PDB entry 2UWV | X-ray diffraction, 2.13 A resolution | chains L and M of the 3 polymer chains in the assembly

[Chain L]
Protein: Reaction center protein L chain
Organism: Rhodobacter sphaeroides
Reference sequence: P0C0Y8 (RCEL_RHOSH); residue numbers follow UniProt; this construct covers 1-281
Amino-acid sequence (281 residues; row label = number of the first residue in the row):
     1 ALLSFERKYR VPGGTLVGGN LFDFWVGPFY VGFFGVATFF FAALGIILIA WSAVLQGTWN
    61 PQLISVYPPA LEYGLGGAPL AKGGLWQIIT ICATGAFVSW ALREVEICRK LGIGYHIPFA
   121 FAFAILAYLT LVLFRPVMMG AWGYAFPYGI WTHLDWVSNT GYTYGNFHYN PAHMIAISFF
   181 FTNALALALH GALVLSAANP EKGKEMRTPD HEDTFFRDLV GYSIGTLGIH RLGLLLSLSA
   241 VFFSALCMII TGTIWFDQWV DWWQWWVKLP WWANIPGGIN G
Metal / ion sites: bacteriochlorophyll a Mg site 1 near H153 (its only coordinating residue here); bacteriochlorophyll a Mg site 2 near H173 (its only coordinating residue here); Fe ion: H190, H230 (shared with H219(M), E234(M), H266(M) of chain M)
Small-molecule neighbours:
  - bacteriochlorophyll a (BCL), molecule 1: I46, I49, Y128, L131, F146, I150, W151, H153, L154, W156, V157
  - bacteriochlorophyll a (BCL), molecule 2: F97, F121, A124, I125, A127, Y128, L131, W156, V157, S158, T160, G161, Y162, N166, F167, H168, H173, A176, I177, F180, F181, V241, S244, A245, C247, M248
  - bacteriochlorophyll a (BCL), molecule 3: V157, Y162, H168, F181
  - bacteriochlorophyll a (BCL), molecule 4: H168, H173, M174, I177, S178, F181, T182, L185
  - bacteriopheophytin a (BPH), molecule 1: T38, F41, A42, G45, I49, I89, C92, A93, A96, F97, W100, E104, I117, A120, F121, F123, A124, Y128, F146, Y148, G149, I150, H153, F180, S237, L238, V241
  - bacteriopheophytin a (BPH), molecule 2: F181, A184, L185, A188, L189, F216, L219, V220
  - heptane-1,2,3-triol (HTO): Q87, T90, I91, T94, L133, W142
  - ubiquinone-10 (U10): F29, Y30, V31, G35, F39, W100, R103
  - ubiquinone-2 (UQ2): T182, L185, A186, L189, H190, L193, V194, E212, D213, F216, Y222, S223, I224, G225, T226, I229, L232

[Chain M]
Protein: Reaction center protein M chain
Organism: Rhodobacter sphaeroides
Reference sequence: P0C0Y9 (RCEM_RHOSH); residues 1-307 here = UniProt positions 1-307
Amino-acid sequence (307 residues; numbered 1 to 307; the number before each row is that of its first residue):
     1 AEYQNIFSQV QVRGPADLGM TEDVNLANRS GVGPFSTLLG WFGNAQLGPI YLGSLGVLSL
    61 FSGLMWFFTI GIWFWYQAGW NPAVFLRDLF FFSLEPPAPE YGLSFAAPLK EGGLWLIASF
   121 FMFVAVWSWW GRTYLRAQAL GMGKHTAWAF LSAIWLWMVL GFIRPILMGS WSEAVPYGIF
   181 SHLDWTNNFS LVHGNLFYNP FHGLSIAFLY GSALLFAMHG ATILAVSRFG GERELEQIAD
   241 RGTAAERAAL FWRWTMGFNA TMEGIHRWAI WMAVLVTLTG GIGILLSGTV VDNWYVWGQN
   301 HGMAPLN
Disordered / not traced: 304-307
Metal / ion sites: bacteriochlorophyll a Mg site 1 near H182 (its only coordinating residue here); bacteriochlorophyll a Mg site 2 near H202 (its only coordinating residue here); Fe ion: H219, E234, H266 (shared with H190(L), H230(L) of chain L)
Small-molecule neighbours:
  - bacteriochlorophyll a (BCL), molecule 1: W66, F67, M122, W157, L160, V175, I179, H182, L183, W185, T186
  - bacteriochlorophyll a (BCL), molecule 2: W66, M122, V126, F150, A153, I154, L156, W157, L160, W185, T186, N187, F189, S190, N195, L196, F197, H202, S205, I206, L209, Y210, V276, T277, G280, G281, I284
  - bacteriochlorophyll a (BCL), molecule 3: T186, F197, Y210
  - bacteriochlorophyll a (BCL), molecule 4: F197, G203, I206, A207, Y210, G211, L214
  - bacteriopheophytin a (BPH), molecule 1: S59, L60, G63, L64, W66, F67, A125, V126, W129, T133, T146, A149, F150, A153, A273, V274, T277
  - bacteriopheophytin a (BPH), molecule 2: Y210, A213, L214, A217, M218, W252, T255, M256
  - spheroidene (SPO): W66, F67, F68, I70, G71, I72, F74, W75, F85, L89, F105, W115, L116, S119, F120, M122, F123, W157, M158, L160, G161, F162, W171, V175, Y177, G178, I179, H182
  - ubiquinone-10 (U10): L214, L215, M218, H219, T222, I223, A245, A248, A249, W252, M256, F258, N259, A260, T261, M262, I265, W268, M272

[Interface between chain L and chain M]
Pairs across the interface (220):
  L3(L) - L250(M)  hydrophobic
  L3(L) - R253(M)
  L3(L) - N259(M)
  F5(L) - R241(M)
  F5(L) - E246(M)
  F5(L) - L250(M)  hydrophobic
  E6(L) - L250(M)
  E6(L) - R253(M)
  E6(L) - W254(M)  hydrogen bond
  K8(L) - E246(M)  salt bridge
  Y9(L) - T243(M)  hydrogen bond
  Y9(L) - E246(M)  hydrogen bond
  Y9(L) - R247(M)
  Y9(L) - L250(M)  hydrophobic
  Y9(L) - W254(M)
  R10(L) - W254(M)
  W25(L) - W254(M)
  P28(L) - R253(M)
  P28(L) - W254(M)
  P28(L) - G257(M)
  F29(L) - W254(M)
  F29(L) - T255(M)
  F29(L) - M256(M)
  F29(L) - G257(M)
  Y30(L) - W254(M)  hydrogen bond (backbone-backbone)
  W100(L) - T255(M)
  R103(L) - W254(M)  hydrogen bond (side chain-backbone)
  R103(L) - T255(M)  hydrogen bond (side chain-backbone)
  E104(L) - F251(M)
  E104(L) - T255(M)
  I107(L) - F251(M)  hydrophobic
  I107(L) - W254(M)
  I107(L) - T255(M)
  C108(L) - F251(M)  hydrophobic
  K110(L) - W254(M)
  L111(L) - R247(M)  hydrogen bond (backbone-side chain)
  L111(L) - F251(M)
  L111(L) - W254(M)  hydrophobic
  G112(L) - R228(M)  hydrogen bond (backbone-side chain)
  G112(L) - F229(M)
  I113(L) - A225(M)
  I113(L) - V226(M)  hydrophobic
  I113(L) - R228(M)
  I113(L) - F229(M)  hydrophobic
  I113(L) - R247(M)
  I113(L) - F251(M)  hydrophobic
  G114(L) - A225(M)  hydrogen bond (backbone-backbone)
  G114(L) - R228(M)
  H116(L) - Q4(M)  hydrogen bond (side chain-backbone)
  H116(L) - A221(M)
  H116(L) - L224(M)
  H116(L) - A225(M)
  I117(L) - A221(M)  hydrophobic
  I117(L) - T222(M)
  I117(L) - F251(M)  hydrophobic
  I117(L) - W252(M)  hydrophobic
  W151(L) - F197(M)
  L154(L) - F197(M)
  D155(L) - Y198(M)
  V157(L) - F197(M)  hydrophobic
  S158(L) - N195(M)
  S158(L) - F197(M)
  Y162(L) - N187(M)  hydrogen bond
  Y162(L) - L191(M)
  N166(L) - L183(M)
  N166(L) - N187(M)
  H168(L) - L183(M)  hydrogen bond (side chain-backbone)
  H168(L) - T186(M)
  H168(L) - N187(M)
  Y169(L) - F180(M)
  Y169(L) - D184(M)  hydrogen bond
  M174(L) - F180(M)  hydrophobic
  M174(L) - L183(M)  hydrophobic
  F180(L) - L209(M)
  F180(L) - A213(M)  hydrophobic
  N183(L) - S212(M)
  N183(L) - A213(M)
  N183(L) - F216(M)
  A184(L) - A273(M)
  A186(L) - F216(M)
  L187(L) - S212(M)
  L187(L) - F216(M)
  L187(L) - A269(M)  hydrophobic
  A188(L) - A273(M)
  H190(L) - H219(M)  hydrogen bond
  H190(L) - E234(M)  salt bridge
  H190(L) - H266(M)  hydrogen bond
  G191(L) - H266(M)
  A192(L) - H145(M)
  A192(L) - T146(M)
  A192(L) - I270(M)  hydrophobic
  L193(L) - M142(M)  hydrophobic
  V194(L) - E234(M)
  V194(L) - L235(M)
  V194(L) - H266(M)
  L195(L) - H145(M)
  L195(L) - E263(M)
  L195(L) - H266(M)
  L195(L) - R267(M)
  L195(L) - I270(M)  hydrophobic
  S196(L) - M142(M)
  S196(L) - G143(M)  hydrogen bond (backbone-backbone)
  S196(L) - H145(M)
  A197(L) - L235(M)  hydrophobic
  A198(L) - L235(M)
  N199(L) - G143(M)
  N199(L) - H145(M)
  N199(L) - E263(M)  hydrogen bond
  N199(L) - R267(M)  hydrogen bond
  P200(L) - G141(M)
  P200(L) - G143(M)
  E201(L) - Q138(M)
  E201(L) - G141(M)  hydrogen bond (backbone-backbone)
  E201(L) - M142(M)
  E201(L) - K144(M)  salt bridge
  K204(L) - G141(M)
  M206(L) - L235(M)
  M206(L) - I238(M)  hydrophobic
  R207(L) - E22(M)  salt bridge
  R207(L) - L140(M)  hydrogen bond (side chain-backbone)
  R207(L) - G141(M)
  R207(L) - M142(M)
  R207(L) - L235(M)
  T208(L) - L235(M)
  P209(L) - L235(M)
  D210(L) - M20(M)
  H211(L) - M20(M)
  H211(L) - E22(M)  salt bridge
  H211(L) - M142(M)
  E212(L) - L235(M)
  D213(L) - N44(M)
  T214(L) - G19(M)
  T214(L) - M20(M)  hydrogen bond (side chain-backbone)
  T214(L) - R29(M)
  T214(L) - L140(M)
  F215(L) - T133(M)
  F215(L) - R136(M)
  F215(L) - A137(M)
  F215(L) - L140(M)  hydrophobic
  F215(L) - M142(M)  hydrophobic
  F215(L) - T146(M)
  R217(L) - D17(M)
  R217(L) - N44(M)
  R217(L) - Q46(M)
  R217(L) - G48(M)
  R217(L) - P49(M)
  R217(L) - I50(M)
  R217(L) - Y51(M)
  D218(L) - V24(M)
  D218(L) - R29(M)  salt bridge
  D218(L) - I50(M)
  D218(L) - Y51(M)  hydrogen bond (backbone-backbone)
  D218(L) - R132(M)  hydrogen bond (backbone-side chain)
  L219(L) - W129(M)
  L219(L) - R132(M)  hydrogen bond (backbone-side chain)
  L219(L) - T133(M)
  V220(L) - I50(M)
  G221(L) - L47(M)
  G221(L) - G48(M)  hydrogen bond (backbone-backbone)
  G221(L) - P49(M)
  G221(L) - I50(M)
  Y222(L) - L39(M)
  Y222(L) - G43(M)
  Y222(L) - N44(M)  hydrogen bond (side chain-backbone)
  Y222(L) - Q46(M)
  S223(L) - N44(M)  hydrogen bond (backbone-side chain)
  I224(L) - G43(M)
  I224(L) - N44(M)  hydrogen bond (backbone-backbone)
  G225(L) - N44(M)
  T226(L) - E232(M)
  L227(L) - N5(M)
  L227(L) - L224(M)  hydrophobic
  L227(L) - E232(M)
  G228(L) - F42(M)
  I229(L) - F216(M)
  H230(L) - H219(M)  hydrogen bond
  H230(L) - G220(M)
  H230(L) - I223(M)
  H230(L) - E234(M)  salt bridge
  H230(L) - H266(M)
  R231(L) - Y3(M)
  R231(L) - N5(M)  hydrogen bond (side chain-backbone)
  R231(L) - I6(M)  hydrogen bond (side chain-backbone)
  R231(L) - F7(M)
  R231(L) - S8(M)  hydrogen bond
  R231(L) - W41(M)
  R231(L) - F42(M)  hydrogen bond (side chain-backbone)
  R231(L) - L224(M)
  L232(L) - F42(M)
  G233(L) - F216(M)
  L234(L) - A217(M)
  L234(L) - L224(M)  hydrophobic
  L235(L) - F42(M)  hydrophobic
  S237(L) - A213(M)
  S237(L) - A217(M)  hydrogen bond (side chain-backbone)
  W263(L) - F180(M)  hydrophobic
  W266(L) - L86(M)  hydrogen bond (side chain-backbone)
  W266(L) - R87(M)  hydrogen bond (side chain-backbone)
  V267(L) - R87(M)
  V267(L) - F91(M)  hydrophobic
  W272(L) - A83(M)
  W272(L) - L86(M)  hydrophobic
  W272(L) - R87(M)  hydrogen bond (backbone-side chain)
  I275(L) - N81(M)
  I275(L) - A83(M)  hydrophobic
  I275(L) - V84(M)  hydrophobic
  I275(L) - R87(M)  hydrogen bond (backbone-side chain)
  P276(L) - V84(M)
  G277(L) - V84(M)
  G277(L) - R87(M)  hydrogen bond (backbone-side chain)
  G278(L) - Q77(M)  hydrogen bond (backbone-backbone)
  G278(L) - V84(M)
  G278(L) - D88(M)
  I279(L) - D88(M)  hydrogen bond (backbone-side chain)
  I279(L) - F91(M)  hydrophobic
  I279(L) - F92(M)  hydrophobic
  N280(L) - R87(M)
  N280(L) - D88(M)  hydrogen bond (backbone-side chain)
  N280(L) - F91(M)
  G281(L) - R87(M)
Also at the interface, not in a pair above, chain L (98 interface residues in all): Q62, Y115, A120, F181, L189, A273
Also at the interface, not in a pair above, chain M (102 interface residues in all): E2, A78, F90, A149, L215, M218, A239, A249, M272, H301

[In short]
The interface between chain L and chain M involves 98 residues on one side and 102 on the other, with 42
hydrogen bonds and 7 salt bridges. Polar contacts include K8(L)-E246(M), H190(L)-E234(M) and E201(L)-K144(M).
Chain L is Reaction center protein L chain and chain M is Reaction center protein M chain, both from
Rhodobacter sphaeroides; the structure, X-ray high resolution structure of the photosynthetic reaction center
from Rb. sphaeroides at pH 6.5 in ..., was determined by X-ray diffraction (same publication as 2J8C, 2J8D,
2UWS, 2UWT, 2UWU, 2UWW and 7 further entries).
